PDB entry 7L57 | electron microscopy, 5.87 A resolution (low resolution: residue-level contacts below are approximate; hydrogen-bond / salt-bridge calls are withheld) | chains A and B of the 5 polymer chains in the assembly

Chain A (and B):
Protein: Spike glycoprotein
Organism: Severe acute respiratory syndrome coronavirus 2
Notes: chain B of this document is another copy of the same molecule, construct and numbering; everything in this record applies to it too
UniProtKB: P0DTC2 (SPIKE_SARS2); numbering as in UniProt (aligned over 1-1208)
Sequence (1288 residues; each row starts with the number of its first residue):
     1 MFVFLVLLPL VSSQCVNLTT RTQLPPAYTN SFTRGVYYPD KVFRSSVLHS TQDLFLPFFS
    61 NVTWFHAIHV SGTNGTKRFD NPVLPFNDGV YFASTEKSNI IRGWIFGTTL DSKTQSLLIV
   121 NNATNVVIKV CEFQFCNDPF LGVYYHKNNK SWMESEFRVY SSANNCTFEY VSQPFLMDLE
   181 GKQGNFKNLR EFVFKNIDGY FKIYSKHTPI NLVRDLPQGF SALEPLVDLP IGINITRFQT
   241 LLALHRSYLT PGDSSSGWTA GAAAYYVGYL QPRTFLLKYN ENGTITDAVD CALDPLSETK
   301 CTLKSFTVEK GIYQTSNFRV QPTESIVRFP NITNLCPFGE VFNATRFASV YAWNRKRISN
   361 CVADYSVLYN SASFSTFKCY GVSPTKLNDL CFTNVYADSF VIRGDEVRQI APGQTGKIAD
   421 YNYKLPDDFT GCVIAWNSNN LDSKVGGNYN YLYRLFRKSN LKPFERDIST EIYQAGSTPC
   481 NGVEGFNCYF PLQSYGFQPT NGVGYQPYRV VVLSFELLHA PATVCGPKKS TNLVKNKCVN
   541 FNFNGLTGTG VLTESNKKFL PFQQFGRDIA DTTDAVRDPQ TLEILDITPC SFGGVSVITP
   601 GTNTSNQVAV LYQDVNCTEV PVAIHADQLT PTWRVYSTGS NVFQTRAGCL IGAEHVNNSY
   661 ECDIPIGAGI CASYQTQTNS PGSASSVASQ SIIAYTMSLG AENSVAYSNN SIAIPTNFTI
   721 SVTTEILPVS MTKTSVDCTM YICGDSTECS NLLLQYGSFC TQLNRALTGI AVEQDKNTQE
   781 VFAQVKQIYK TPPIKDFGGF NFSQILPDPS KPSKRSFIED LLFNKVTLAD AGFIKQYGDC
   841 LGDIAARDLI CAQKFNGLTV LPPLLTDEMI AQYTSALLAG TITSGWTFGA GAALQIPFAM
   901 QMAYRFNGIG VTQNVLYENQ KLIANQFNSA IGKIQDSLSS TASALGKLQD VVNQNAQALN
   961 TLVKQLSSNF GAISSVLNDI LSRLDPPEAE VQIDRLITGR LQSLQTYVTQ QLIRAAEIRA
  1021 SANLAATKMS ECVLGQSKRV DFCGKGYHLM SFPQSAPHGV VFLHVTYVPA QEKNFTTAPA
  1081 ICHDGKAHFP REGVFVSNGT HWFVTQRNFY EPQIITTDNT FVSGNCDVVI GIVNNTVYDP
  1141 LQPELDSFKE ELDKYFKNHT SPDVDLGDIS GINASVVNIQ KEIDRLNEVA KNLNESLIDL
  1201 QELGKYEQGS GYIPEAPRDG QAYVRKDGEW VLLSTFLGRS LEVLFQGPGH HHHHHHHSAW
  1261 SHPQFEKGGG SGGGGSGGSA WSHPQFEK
Disordered / not traced: 1-26, 70-79, 111-114, 142-165, 174-186, 211-214, 232-235, 243-261, 621-639, 677-689, 829-853, 1145-1288 (chain B: 1-27, 69-79, 142-156, 173-186, 211-214, 232-234, 243-261, 362-366, 383-390, 621-640, 677-689, 829-854, 1145-1288)
Disulfide bonds: C131-C166, C291-C301, C336-C361, C379-C432, C391-C525, C480-C488, C538-C590, C617-C649, C662-C671, C738-C760, C743-C749, C1032-C1043, C1082-C1126
Covalent attachments: N-acetylglucosamine (NAG) linked to N61, N282, N331, N343, N603, N616, N657, N709, N717, N801, N1074, N1098, N1134
Construct notes: engineered mutation G682 (Arg in P0DTC2), S683 (Arg in P0DTC2), S685 (Arg in P0DTC2), P986 (Lys in P0DTC2), P987 (Val in P0DTC2); expression tag (1209-1288)
Curated features (UniProtKB/Swiss-Prot):
  - region: N280 to C301 (Putative superantigen), R403 to D405 (Integrin-binding motif), N448 to F456 (Immunodominant HLA epitope recognized by the CD8+), P681, A684 (Putative superantigen), S816 to Y837 (Fusion peptide 1), K835 to F855 (Fusion peptide 2), D1163 to E1202 (Heptad repeat 2)
  - site: R815, S816 (Cleavage)
  - glycosylation: N17 (N-linked (GlcNAc...) (complex) asparagine), N61 (N-linked (GlcNAc...) (hybrid) asparagine), N74 (N-linked (GlcNAc...) (complex) asparagine), N122 (N-linked (GlcNAc...) (hybrid) asparagine), N149 (N-linked (GlcNAc...) (complex) asparagine), N165 (N-linked (GlcNAc...) (complex) asparagine), N234 (N-linked (GlcNAc...) (high mannose) asparagine), N282 (N-linked (GlcNAc...) (complex) asparagine), T323 (O-linked (GalNAc) threonine), S325 (O-linked (HexNAc...) serine), N331 (N-linked (GlcNAc...) (complex) asparagine), N343 (N-linked (GlcNAc...) (complex) asparagine), N603 (N-linked (GlcNAc...) (hybrid) asparagine), N616 (N-linked (GlcNAc...) (complex) asparagine), N657 (N-linked (GlcNAc...) (complex) asparagine), T676 (O-linked (GlcNAc...) threonine), T678 (O-linked (GlcNAc...) threonine), N709 (N-linked (GlcNAc...) (high mannose) asparagine), N717 (N-linked (GlcNAc...) (hybrid) asparagine), N801 (N-linked (GlcNAc...) (hybrid) asparagine) and 6 more in UniProt

Interface between chain A and chain B:
Contacting residue pairs - 38 pairs, chain A then chain B:
  K41(A) - A520(B)
  K41(A) - Q563(B)
  K41(A) - Q564(B)
  K41(A) - F565(B)
  V42(A) - F565(B)
  F43(A) - Q563(B)
  F43(A) - F565(B)
  F43(A) - G566(B)
  F43(A) - R567(B)
  Q755(A) - S968(B)
  Q755(A) - F970(B)
  Q755(A) - G971(B)
  Q787(A) - N703(B)
  I788(A) - A701(B)
  I788(A) - E702(B)
  I788(A) - N703(B)
  Y789(A) - N703(B)
  K790(A) - E702(B)
  K790(A) - N703(B)
  K854(A) - F592(B)
  P863(A) - A668(B)
  L864(A) - G667(B)
  L864(A) - A668(B)
  L864(A) - G669(B)
  A890(A) - G1046(B)
  Q895(A) - A706(B)
  Q895(A) - I712(B)
  Q895(A) - A713(B)
  P897(A) - S708(B)
  P897(A) - N709(B)
  P897(A) - N710(B)
  P897(A) - S711(B)
  S967(A) - A570(B)
  S967(A) - D571(B)
  R983(A) - G381(B)
  R983(A) - V382(B)
  L1034(A) - V1040(B)
  G1035(A) - V1040(B)
Also at the interface, not in a pair above, chain A (27 interface residues in all): D40, R44, K786, P862, G891, A892, L894, I896, Y917
Also at the interface, not in a pair above, chain B (40 interface residues in all): Y380, F559, F562, G593, R646, A647, L699, G700, K1045, P1069, V1129

In short:
Chain A and chain B form an interface of 27 and 40 residues respectively. N-acetylglucosamine is covalently
linked to N61(A), N282(A), N331(A), N343(A), N603(A) and N616(A) and 7 more.
Chain A and chain B are both Spike glycoprotein (Severe acute respiratory syndrome coronavirus 2); the
structure, Cryo-EM structure of the SARS-CoV-2 spike glycoprotein bound to Fab 2-15, was determined by
electron microscopy, deposited together with 7L56, 7L58 and 7L5B.
